PDB entry 7OHA | electron microscopy, 2.90 A resolution | chains F and I of the 13 polymer chains in the assembly

# Chain F
Name: Histone H4
Source organism: Xenopus laevis
Reference sequence: P62799 (H4_XENLA); residues 1-102 here correspond to UniProt positions 2-103 (UniProt number = residue number + 1)
Chain sequence (102 residues; each row starts with the number of its first residue):
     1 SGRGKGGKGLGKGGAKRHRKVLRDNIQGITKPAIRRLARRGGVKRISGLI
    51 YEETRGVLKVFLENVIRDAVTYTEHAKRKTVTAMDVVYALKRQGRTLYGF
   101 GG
Disordered / not traced: 1-22
Curated features (UniProtKB/Swiss-Prot):
  - DNA-binding region: Lys16 to Lys20
  - modified residue: Ser1 (N-acetylserine), Arg3 (Asymmetric dimethylarginine), Lys5 (N6-(2-hydroxyisobutyryl)lysine), Lys8 (N6-(2-hydroxyisobutyryl)lysine), Lys12 (N6-(2-hydroxyisobutyryl)lysine), Lys16 (N6-(2-hydroxyisobutyryl)lysine), Lys20 (N6,N6,N6-trimethyllysine), Lys31 (N6-(2-hydroxyisobutyryl)lysine), Lys44 (N6-(2-hydroxyisobutyryl)lysine), Ser47 (Phosphoserine), Tyr51 (Phosphotyrosine), Lys59 (N6-(2-hydroxyisobutyryl)lysine), Lys77 (N6-(2-hydroxyisobutyryl)lysine), Lys79 (N6-(2-hydroxyisobutyryl)lysine), Tyr88 (Phosphotyrosine), Lys91 (N6-(2-hydroxyisobutyryl)lysine)
  - cross-link (Glycyl lysine isopeptide (Lys-Gly)): Lys31 (interchain with G-Cter in UFM1), Lys91 (interchain with G-Cter in ubiquitin)

# Chain I
Molecule: 145-nt DNA strand
Source organism: synthetic construct
Sequence (145 nucleotides; row label = number of the first residue in the row; numbers below 1 keep their minus sign (DA-72 is residue -72)):
   -72 ATCAGAATCCCGGTGCCGAGGCCGCTCAATTGGTCGTAGACAGCTCTAGC
   -22 ACCGCTTAAACGCACGTACGCGCTGTCCCCCGCGTTTTAACCGCCAAGGG
    28 GATTACTCCCTAGTCTCCAGGCACGTGTCAGATATATACATCGAT
Disordered / not traced: 50-72

# Interface between chain F and chain I
Pairs across the interface (12):
  Arg35(F) - DC8(I)  salt bridge to the phosphate
  Arg45(F) - DC7(I)  sugar contact
  Arg45(F) - DC8(I)  phosphate contact
  Ile46(F) - DC7(I)  sugar contact
  Ile46(F) - DC8(I)  hydrogen bond to the phosphate
  Ser47(F) - DC7(I)  sugar contact
  Gly48(F) - DC7(I)  hydrogen bond to the phosphate
  Arg78(F) - DG28(I)  phosphate contact
  Arg78(F) - DA29(I)  salt bridge to the phosphate
  Lys79(F) - DG27(I)  salt bridge to the phosphate
  Lys79(F) - DG28(I)  hydrogen bond to the phosphate
  Thr80(F) - DG28(I)  hydrogen bond to the phosphate
Also at the interface, not in a pair above, chain F (10 interface residues in all): Arg39, Lys44
Also at the interface, not in a pair above, chain I (6 interface residues in all): DG9

# In short
10 residues of chain F face 6 of chain I across their interface; the contacts include 4 hydrogen bonds and 3
salt bridges. Polar pairs include Ile46(F)-DC8(I), Gly48(F)-DC7(I) and Lys79(F)-DG28(I). UniProt lists a
DNA-binding region on chain F.
Here chain F is Histone H4 (Xenopus laevis) and chain I is a 145-nt DNA strand (synthetic construct). Entry
7OHA (nucleosome with TBP and TFIIA bound at SHL +2) was determined by electron microscopy together with 7OH9,
7OHB and 7OHC from the same study.
